8G5J - chains A and P of the 5 polymer chains in the assembly; structure by electron microscopy, 2.63 A resolution.

[Chain A]
Molecule: DNA polymerase subunit gamma-1
Source organism: Homo sapiens
Notes: EC 2.7.7.7
UniProtKB: P54098 (DPOG1_HUMAN); residue numbers follow UniProt; this construct covers 1-1239
Amino-acid sequence (1239 residues; numbered 1 to 1239; the number before each row is that of its first residue):
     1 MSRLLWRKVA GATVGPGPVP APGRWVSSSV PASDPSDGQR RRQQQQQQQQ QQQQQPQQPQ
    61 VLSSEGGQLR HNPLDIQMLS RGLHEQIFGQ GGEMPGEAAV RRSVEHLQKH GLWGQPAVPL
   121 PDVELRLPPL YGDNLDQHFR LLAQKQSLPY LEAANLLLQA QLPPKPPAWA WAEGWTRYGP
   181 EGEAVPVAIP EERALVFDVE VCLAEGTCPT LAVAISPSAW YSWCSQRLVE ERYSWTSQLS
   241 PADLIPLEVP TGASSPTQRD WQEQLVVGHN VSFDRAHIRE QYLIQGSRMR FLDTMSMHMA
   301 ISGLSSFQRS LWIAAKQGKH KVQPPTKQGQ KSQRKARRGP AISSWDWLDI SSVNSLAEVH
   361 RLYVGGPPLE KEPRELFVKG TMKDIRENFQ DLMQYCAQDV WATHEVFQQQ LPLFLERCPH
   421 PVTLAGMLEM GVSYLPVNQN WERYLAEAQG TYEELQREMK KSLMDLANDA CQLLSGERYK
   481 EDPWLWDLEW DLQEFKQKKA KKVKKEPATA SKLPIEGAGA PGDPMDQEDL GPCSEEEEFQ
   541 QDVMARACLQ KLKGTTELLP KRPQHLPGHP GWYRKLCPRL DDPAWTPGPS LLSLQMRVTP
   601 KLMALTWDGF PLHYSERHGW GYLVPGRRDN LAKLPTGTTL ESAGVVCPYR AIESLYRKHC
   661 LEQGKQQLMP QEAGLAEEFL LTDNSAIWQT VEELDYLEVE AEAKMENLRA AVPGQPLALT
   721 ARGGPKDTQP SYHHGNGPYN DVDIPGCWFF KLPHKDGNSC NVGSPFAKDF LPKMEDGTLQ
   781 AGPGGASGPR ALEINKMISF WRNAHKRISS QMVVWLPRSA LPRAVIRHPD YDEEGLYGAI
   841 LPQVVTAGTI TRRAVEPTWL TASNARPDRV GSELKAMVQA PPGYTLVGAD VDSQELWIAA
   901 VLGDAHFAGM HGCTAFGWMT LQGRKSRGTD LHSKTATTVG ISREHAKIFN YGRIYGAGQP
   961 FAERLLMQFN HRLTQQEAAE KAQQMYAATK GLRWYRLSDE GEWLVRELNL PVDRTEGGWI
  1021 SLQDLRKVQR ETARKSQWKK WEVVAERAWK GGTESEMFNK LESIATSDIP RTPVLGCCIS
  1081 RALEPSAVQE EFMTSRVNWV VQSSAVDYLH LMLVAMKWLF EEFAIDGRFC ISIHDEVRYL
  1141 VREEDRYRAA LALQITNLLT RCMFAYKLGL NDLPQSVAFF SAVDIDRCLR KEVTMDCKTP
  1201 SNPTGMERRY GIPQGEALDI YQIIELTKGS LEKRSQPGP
Disordered / not traced: 1-73, 254-259, 317-340, 499-525, 618-740, 993-1026, 1229-1239
Swiss-Prot annotation at these positions:
  - region: Gln43 to Gln55 (Does not contribute to polymerase and exonuclease enzymatic activities), Thr858 to Asn864 (Trigger loop)
  - motif: Val196 to Glu200 (Exo I), Val267 to Arg275 (Exo II), Tyr395 to Thr403 (Exo III), Val887 to Leu896 (Pol A), Arg943 to Gly958 (Pol B), His1134 to Val1141 (Pol C)
  - active site: Asp198 (Exonuclease activity)
  - binding site (DNA): Ser306, Ser593, Lys806, Thr849, Thr1094, Ser1095
  - binding site (RNA): Arg579, His754, Gly763, Lys768, Ser863, Arg869
  - binding site (a 2'-deoxyribonucleoside 5'-triphosphate): Asp890, Val891, Ser893, Glu895, Arg943, Lys947, Tyr951, Asp1135
  - binding site (Mg(2+)): Asp890, Val891, Asp1135
  - site (Critical for replication fidelity and mismatch recognition): Arg853, Gln1102
Reported in the primary citation:
  - conformationally variable residues (loop rearrangement): Thr861 to Asn864
  - mutagenesis - R309A: decreased catalytic activity (exonuclease activity)
  - disease-associated variants - R807P: decreased catalytic activity (proofreading activity)

[Chain P]
Molecule: Mismatched Primer DNA
Sequence (20 nucleotides; row label = number of the first residue in the row):
     9 GAAGACAGTC TGCGGCGCGA
Disordered / not traced: 9

[How chain A and chain P interact]
Pairs across the interface - 25 pairs, chain A then chain P:
  Ser306(A) with DA28(P), sugar contact
  Gln493(A) with DC14(P), phosphate contact
  Arg579(A) with DC14(P), hydrogen bond to the phosphate; DA15(P), salt bridge to the phosphate
  Asn761(A) with DG22(P), sugar contact
  Val762(A) with DG22(P), phosphate contact
  Gly763(A) with DG22(P), phosphate contact
  Ser764(A) with DG23(P), phosphate contact
  Pro765(A) with DG22(P), phosphate contact; DG23(P), phosphate contact
  Ala767(A) with DC24(P), phosphate contact
  Lys768(A) with DG23(P), phosphate contact; DC24(P), phosphate contact
  Ser799(A) with DC24(P), phosphate contact; DG25(P), hydrogen bond to the phosphate
  Asn803(A) with DC24(P), base contact; DG25(P), sugar contact
  Thr849(A) with DA28(P), hydrogen bond to the phosphate
  Arg853(A) with DG27(P), sugar contact; DA28(P), salt bridge to the phosphate
  Thr861(A) with DC26(P), hydrogen bond to the phosphate; DG27(P), hydrogen bond to the phosphate
  Ser863(A) with DC26(P), phosphate contact
  Arg869(A) with DG25(P), phosphate contact; DC26(P), salt bridge to the phosphate
Other interface residues (no listed pair), chain A (25 interface residues in all): Lys498, Arg562, Phe766, Phe800, Arg802, Ala862, Gln1102, His1134
Other interface residues (no listed pair), chain P (10 interface residues in all): DA13

[Summary]
25 residues of chain A and 10 residues of chain P are in contact, with 5 hydrogen bonds and 3 salt bridges.
Among the polar pairs are Arg579(A)-DC14(P), Ser799(A)-DG25(P) and Thr849(A)-DA28(P). From the paper: R309A of
chain A reduces catalytic activity (exonuclease activity); conformational variability at Thr861(A).
Chain A is DNA polymerase subunit gamma-1 (Homo sapiens) and chain P is Mismatched Primer DNA; the structure,
Cryo-EM structure of the Mismatch Uncoupling Complex (II) of Human Mitochondrial DNA Polymerase Gamma, was
determined by electron microscopy together with 8G5I, 8G5K, 8G5L, 8G5N, 8G5O, 8G5P and 8T7E from the same
study.
